5IEH - chains A and C of the 3 polymer chains in the assembly; structure by X-ray diffraction, 1.50 A resolution.

== Chain A ==
Name: HLA class I histocompatibility antigen, B-40 alpha chain
From: Homo sapiens
UniProtKB: Q04826 (1B40_HUMAN); residues 1-276 here correspond to UniProt positions 25-300 (UniProt number = residue number + 24)
Chain sequence (277 residues; each row starts with the number of its first residue; numbering starts at 0):
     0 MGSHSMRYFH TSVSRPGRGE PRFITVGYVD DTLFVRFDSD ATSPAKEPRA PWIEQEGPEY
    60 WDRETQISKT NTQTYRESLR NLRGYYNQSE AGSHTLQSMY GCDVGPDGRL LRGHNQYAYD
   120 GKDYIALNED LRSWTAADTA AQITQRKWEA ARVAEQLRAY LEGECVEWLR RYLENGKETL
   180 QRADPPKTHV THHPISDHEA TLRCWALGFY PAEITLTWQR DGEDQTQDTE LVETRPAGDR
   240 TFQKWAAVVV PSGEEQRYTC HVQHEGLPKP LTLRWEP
Disordered / not traced: 0
Sequence notes: initiating methionine (0); conflict Ala44 (Arg68 in Q04826)
Cystine bridges: Cys101-Cys164, Cys203-Cys259

== Chain C ==
Name: Inner centromere protein
UniProtKB: E9PM67 (E9PM67_HUMAN); residues 1-9 here correspond to UniProt positions 47-55 (UniProt number = residue number + 46)
Chain sequence (9 residues; numbered 1 to 9; the number before each row is that of its first residue):
     1 REFSKEPEL
Modified / non-standard residues: Ser4 (phosphoserine; SEP)

== Chain A / chain C interface ==
Residue-residue contacts - 49 pairs, chain A then chain C:
  Tyr7(A) - Arg1(C)  hydrogen bond (side chain-backbone)
  Tyr7(A) - Glu2(C)
  His9(A) - Glu2(C)  salt bridge
  His9(A) - Glu6(C)  salt bridge
  Thr24(A) - Glu2(C)
  Lys45(A) - Glu2(C)  salt bridge
  Arg62(A) - Arg1(C)
  Arg62(A) - Glu2(C)  hydrogen bond (side chain-backbone)
  Arg62(A) - Ser4(C)
  Glu63(A) - Arg1(C)
  Glu63(A) - Glu2(C)  hydrogen bond (side chain-backbone)
  Ile66(A) - Glu2(C)
  Ile66(A) - Phe3(C)
  Ile66(A) - Ser4(C)
  Ser67(A) - Glu2(C)
  Asn70(A) - Glu6(C)
  Thr73(A) - Glu6(C)
  Thr73(A) - Pro7(C)
  Thr73(A) - Glu8(C)
  Tyr74(A) - Glu6(C)
  Glu76(A) - Glu8(C)
  Ser77(A) - Glu8(C)
  Ser77(A) - Leu9(C)  hydrogen bond (side chain-backbone)
  Asn80(A) - Glu8(C)  hydrogen bond
  Asn80(A) - Leu9(C)  hydrogen bond (side chain-backbone)
  Tyr84(A) - Leu9(C)  hydrogen bond (side chain-backbone)
  Leu95(A) - Leu9(C)  hydrophobic
  Tyr99(A) - Glu2(C)  hydrogen bond
  Tyr99(A) - Phe3(C)  hydrogen bond (side chain-backbone)
  Tyr99(A) - Glu6(C)
  Tyr116(A) - Glu6(C)  hydrogen bond
  Tyr116(A) - Leu9(C)  hydrophobic
  Tyr123(A) - Leu9(C)  hydrophobic
  Thr143(A) - Leu9(C)  hydrogen bond (side chain-backbone)
  Lys146(A) - Glu8(C)
  Lys146(A) - Leu9(C)  hydrogen bond (side chain-backbone)
  Trp147(A) - Pro7(C)
  Trp147(A) - Glu8(C)  hydrogen bond (side chain-backbone)
  Trp147(A) - Leu9(C)  hydrophobic
  Val152(A) - Pro7(C)  hydrophobic
  Gln155(A) - Phe3(C)
  Gln155(A) - Lys5(C)
  Leu156(A) - Phe3(C)  hydrophobic
  Tyr159(A) - Arg1(C)  hydrogen bond (side chain-backbone)
  Tyr159(A) - Glu2(C)
  Tyr159(A) - Phe3(C)
  Glu163(A) - Arg1(C)  salt bridge
  Trp167(A) - Arg1(C)
  Tyr171(A) - Arg1(C)  hydrogen bond (side chain-backbone)
Interface residues without a listed pair, chain A (33 interface residues in all): Met5, Tyr59, Leu81, Ser97

== Summary ==
The interface between chain A and chain C involves 33 residues on one side and 9 on the other; the contacts
include 15 hydrogen bonds and 4 salt bridges. Polar pairs include His9(A)-Glu2(C), His9(A)-Glu6(C) and
Lys45(A)-Glu2(C).
Here chain A is HLA class I histocompatibility antigen, B-40 alpha chain (Homo sapiens) and chain C is Inner
centromere protein. Entry 5IEH (Structure of HLA-B*40:02 in complex with the phosphorylated endogenous peptide
REF(p)SKEPEL) was determined by X-ray diffraction.
